Entry 6JJN (X-ray diffraction, 2.50 A resolution); this record covers chains A and B.

[Chain A (and B)]
Name: HN protein
From: Mumps rubulavirus
Notes: chain B of this document is another copy of the same molecule, construct and numbering; everything in this record applies to it too
UniProt: Q9WAF5 (Q9WAF5_9MONO); numbering as in UniProt (aligned over 106-582)
Chain sequence (489 residues; row label = number of the first residue in the row):
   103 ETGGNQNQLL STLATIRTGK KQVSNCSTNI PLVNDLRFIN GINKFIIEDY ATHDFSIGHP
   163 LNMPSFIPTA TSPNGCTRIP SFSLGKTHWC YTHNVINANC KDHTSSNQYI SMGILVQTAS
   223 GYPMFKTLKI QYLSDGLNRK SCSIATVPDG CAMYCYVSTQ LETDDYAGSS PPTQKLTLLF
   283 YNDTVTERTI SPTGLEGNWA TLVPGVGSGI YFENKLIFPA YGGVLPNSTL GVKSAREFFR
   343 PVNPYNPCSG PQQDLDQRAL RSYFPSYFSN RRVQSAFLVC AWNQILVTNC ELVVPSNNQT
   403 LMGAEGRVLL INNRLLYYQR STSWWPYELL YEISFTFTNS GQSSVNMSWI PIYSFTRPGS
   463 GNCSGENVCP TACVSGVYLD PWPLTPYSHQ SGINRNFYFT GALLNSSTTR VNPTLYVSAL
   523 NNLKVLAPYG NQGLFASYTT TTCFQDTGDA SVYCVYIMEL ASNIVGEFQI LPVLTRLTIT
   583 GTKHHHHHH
Not modelled in the structure: 103-131, 584-591
Sequence notes: expression tag (103-105, 583-591)
Swiss-Prot annotation at these positions:
  - site (Binding to the glycan motifs of the host receptor): Arg180, Lys242, Glu264, Tyr323, Tyr369, Glu407, Arg422, Arg512, Tyr540
  - glycosylation (N-linked (GlcNAc...) asparagine): Asn284, Asn329, Asn400, Asn448, Asn507
  - mutagenesis: Arg139 (R139A/K: Loss of tetramer formation and participation in triggering fusion. No effect on the binding to the host receptor), Tyr369 (Y369A: Considerably reduces the cell-cell fusion mediated by HN and F proteins)
Disulfide bonds: Cys178-Cys202, Cys192-Cys253, Cys244-Cys257, Cys350-Cys471, Cys382-Cys392, Cys465-Cys475, Cys545-Cys556
Covalently attached groups: N-acetylglucosamine (NAG) linked to Asn284, Asn400, Asn448, Asn507
From the paper describing this entry:
  - binding site for N-acetyl-alpha-neuraminic acid: Arg180, Lys242, Glu264, Tyr323, Glu407, Arg422, Arg512, Tyr540
  - binding site for N-acetylglucosamine: Tyr369, Val476
  - binding site for alpha-L-fucopyranose: Tyr369
  - conformationally variable residues (loop rearrangement): Asn201 to Ser207, Thr438 to Ser446
  - mutagenesis - Y369A: abolished binding to all glycans in the array

[Chain A / chain B interface]
Pairs across the interface (99; chain A residue first):
  Ile132(A) - Asp285(B)
  Pro162(A) - Thr173(B)
  Pro162(A) - Ser174(B)
  Pro162(A) - Pro175(B)
  Leu163(A) - Thr173(B)  hydrogen bond (backbone-side chain)
  Asn164(A) - Ala172(B)
  Asn164(A) - Thr173(B)  hydrogen bond (side chain-backbone)
  Asn164(A) - Ser174(B)  hydrogen bond
  Asn164(A) - Gly177(B)
  Asn164(A) - Val197(B)
  Asn164(A) - Ile198(B)  hydrogen bond (side chain-backbone)
  Asn164(A) - Asn199(B)  hydrogen bond (backbone-side chain)
  Met165(A) - Thr171(B)
  Met165(A) - Ala172(B)
  Met165(A) - Thr173(B)  hydrogen bond (backbone-side chain)
  Pro166(A) - Pro170(B)  hydrophobic
  Pro166(A) - Thr171(B)
  Pro166(A) - Tyr211(B)  hydrophobic
  Pro166(A) - Tyr234(B)
  Ser167(A) - Pro170(B)
  Ser167(A) - Thr171(B)  hydrogen bond (backbone-backbone)
  Ser167(A) - Thr173(B)
  Pro170(A) - Pro166(B)  hydrophobic
  Pro170(A) - Ser167(B)
  Thr171(A) - Met165(B)
  Thr171(A) - Pro166(B)
  Thr171(A) - Ser167(B)  hydrogen bond (backbone-backbone)
  Thr171(A) - Thr171(B)
  Thr171(A) - Gln571(B)  hydrogen bond
  Ala172(A) - Asn164(B)
  Ala172(A) - Met165(B)
  Ala172(A) - Leu573(B)
  Thr173(A) - Pro162(B)
  Thr173(A) - Leu163(B)  hydrogen bond (side chain-backbone)
  Thr173(A) - Asn164(B)  hydrogen bond (backbone-side chain)
  Thr173(A) - Met165(B)  hydrogen bond (side chain-backbone)
  Thr173(A) - Ser167(B)
  Thr173(A) - Pro574(B)
  Ser174(A) - Pro162(B)
  Ser174(A) - Asn164(B)
  Ser174(A) - Tyr531(B)
  Pro175(A) - Tyr531(B)
  Gly177(A) - Asn164(B)
  Cys178(A) - Asn164(B)
  Val197(A) - Asn164(B)
  Ile198(A) - Asn164(B)  hydrogen bond (backbone-side chain)
  Asn199(A) - Asn164(B)  hydrogen bond (side chain-backbone)
  Asn199(A) - Tyr224(B)  hydrogen bond
  Asn209(A) - Ser222(B)
  Tyr211(A) - Pro166(B)  hydrophobic
  Thr220(A) - Tyr234(B)
  Thr220(A) - Ser236(B)
  Ala221(A) - Ser236(B)  hydrogen bond (backbone-side chain)
  Ala221(A) - Asp237(B)
  Ala221(A) - Gly238(B)
  Ser222(A) - Asn209(B)
  Ser222(A) - Ser236(B)
  Tyr224(A) - Asn199(B)  hydrogen bond
  Lys228(A) - Ile232(B)
  Thr229(A) - Ile232(B)
  Ile232(A) - Lys228(B)
  Ile232(A) - Thr229(B)
  Tyr234(A) - Pro166(B)  hydrophobic
  Tyr234(A) - Thr220(B)
  Ser236(A) - Thr220(B)
  Ser236(A) - Ala221(B)  hydrogen bond (side chain-backbone)
  Ser236(A) - Ser222(B)
  Asp237(A) - Ala221(B)
  Gly238(A) - Ala221(B)
  Asp285(A) - Ile132(B)
  Tyr531(A) - Ser174(B)
  Tyr531(A) - Pro175(B)
  Tyr531(A) - Ile566(B)  hydrogen bond (side chain-backbone)
  Leu536(A) - Asn565(B)
  Leu536(A) - Ile566(B)  hydrophobic
  Leu562(A) - Ile566(B)  hydrophobic
  Ala563(A) - Asn565(B)  hydrogen bond (backbone-side chain)
  Ala563(A) - Ile566(B)
  Ser564(A) - Asn565(B)
  Ser564(A) - Ile566(B)
  Asn565(A) - Leu536(B)
  Asn565(A) - Ala563(B)  hydrogen bond (side chain-backbone)
  Asn565(A) - Ser564(B)
  Asn565(A) - Asn565(B)  hydrogen bond (backbone-side chain)
  Ile566(A) - Tyr531(B)  hydrogen bond (backbone-side chain)
  Ile566(A) - Leu536(B)  hydrophobic
  Ile566(A) - Leu562(B)  hydrophobic
  Ile566(A) - Ala563(B)
  Ile566(A) - Ser564(B)
  Ile566(A) - Gln571(B)
  Val567(A) - Gln571(B)
  Val567(A) - Leu573(B)  hydrophobic
  Gln571(A) - Thr171(B)  hydrogen bond
  Gln571(A) - Ile566(B)
  Gln571(A) - Val567(B)
  Gln571(A) - Gln571(B)
  Leu573(A) - Ala172(B)
  Leu573(A) - Val567(B)  hydrophobic
  Pro574(A) - Thr173(B)
Also at the interface, not in a pair above, chain A (46 interface residues in all): Met226, Gln233, Val575
Also at the interface, not in a pair above, chain B (46 interface residues in all): Cys178, Met226, Gln233, Val575

[In short]
The chain A/chain B interface involves 46 residues from each chain; the contacts include 24 hydrogen bonds.
Polar pairs include Leu163(A)-Thr173(B), Asn164(A)-Thr173(B) and Asn164(A)-Ser174(B). From the paper: a
binding site for N-acetyl-alpha-neuraminic acid at Arg180(A), Lys242(A) and Glu264(A) among others; Y369A of
chain A abolishes binding to all glycans in the array.
Both chains are HN protein (Mumps rubulavirus). Entry 6JJN (Crystal structure of Mumps virus
hemagglutinin-neuraminidase bound to sialyl lewisX) was determined by X-ray diffraction.
